PDB entry 3K38 | X-ray diffraction, 2.19 A resolution | chains A and B of the 4 polymer chains in the assembly

# Chain A (and B)
Molecule: Neuraminidase
From: Influenza B virus
Notes: EC 3.2.1.18; chain B of this document is another copy of the same molecule, construct and numbering; everything in this record applies to it too
UniProtKB: Q3S340 (Q3S340_9INFB); residues 70-466 here = UniProt positions 70-466
Amino-acid sequence (397 residues; numbered 70 to 466; the number before each row is that of its first residue):
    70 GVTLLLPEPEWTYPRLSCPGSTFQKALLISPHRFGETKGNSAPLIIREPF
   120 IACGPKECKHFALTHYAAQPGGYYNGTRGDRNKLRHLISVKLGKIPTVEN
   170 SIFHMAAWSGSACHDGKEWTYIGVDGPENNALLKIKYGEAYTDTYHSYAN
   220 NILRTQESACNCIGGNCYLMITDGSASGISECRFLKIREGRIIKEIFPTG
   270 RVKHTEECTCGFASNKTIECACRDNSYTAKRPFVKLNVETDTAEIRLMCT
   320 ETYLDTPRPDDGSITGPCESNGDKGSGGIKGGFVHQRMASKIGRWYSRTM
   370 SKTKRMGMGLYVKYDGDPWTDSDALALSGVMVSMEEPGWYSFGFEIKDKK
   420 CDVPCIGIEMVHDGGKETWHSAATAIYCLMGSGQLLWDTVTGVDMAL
Not modelled in the structure: 70-77
Sequence notes: engineered mutation Glu197 (Asp in Q3S340)
Cystine bridges: Cys87-Cys420, Cys122-Cys127, Cys182-Cys229, Cys231-Cys236, Cys277-Cys291, Cys279-Cys289, Cys318-Cys337, Cys424-Cys447
Covalent attachments: N-acetylglucosamine (NAG) linked to Asn284
Metal / ion sites: yttrium (III) ion site 1: Asp149 (together with sulfate ion); yttrium (III) ion site 2: Glu168 (shared with Glu168(B) of chain B; 1 residue of chain C; 1 residue of chain D); Ca2+: Asp293, Thr297, Asp324, Gly344, Gly346
Reported in the primary citation:
  - binding site for sulfate ion: Arg116, Arg292, Arg374
  - contacts within the chain: Arg150-Glu197

# How chain A and chain B interact
Residue-residue contacts - 90 pairs, chain A then chain B:
  Gly108(A) - Asn109(B)  hydrogen bond (backbone-side chain)
  Asn109(A) - Asn109(B)
  Ser110(A) - Asn109(B)  hydrogen bond (backbone-side chain)
  Ala111(A) - Ser110(B)
  Leu113(A) - Phe103(B)  hydrophobic
  His134(A) - Arg102(B)  hydrogen bond (backbone-side chain)
  Tyr135(A) - Leu97(B)  hydrogen bond (side chain-backbone)
  Tyr135(A) - Ile98(B)
  Tyr135(A) - Ser99(B)  hydrogen bond (side chain-backbone)
  Tyr135(A) - Arg102(B)  hydrogen bond (backbone-side chain)
  Tyr135(A) - Phe103(B)
  Tyr135(A) - Ile164(B)
  Ala136(A) - Arg102(B)
  Ala136(A) - Phe103(B)
  Ala137(A) - Phe103(B)  hydrophobic
  Pro139(A) - Lys107(B)
  Pro139(A) - Gly108(B)
  Pro139(A) - Asn109(B)
  Gly140(A) - Glu105(B)
  Gly141(A) - Glu105(B)  hydrogen bond (backbone-side chain)
  Gly141(A) - Leu466(B)
  Tyr142(A) - Arg102(B)
  Tyr142(A) - Glu105(B)
  Tyr142(A) - Gly461(B)
  Tyr142(A) - Val462(B)
  Tyr142(A) - Asp463(B)  hydrogen bond (side chain-backbone)
  Tyr142(A) - Leu466(B)
  Asn151(A) - Trp456(B)
  Lys152(A) - Lys94(B)  hydrogen bond (backbone-side chain)
  Lys152(A) - Trp456(B)
  Lys152(A) - Asp457(B)  salt bridge
  Lys152(A) - Val459(B)
  Leu153(A) - Leu97(B)  hydrophobic
  Leu153(A) - Arg102(B)
  Leu153(A) - Val459(B)
  Leu153(A) - Thr460(B)
  Leu153(A) - Gly461(B)
  His155(A) - Leu96(B)
  His155(A) - Leu97(B)  hydrogen bond (side chain-backbone)
  Val167(A) - Phe103(B)  hydrophobic
  Val167(A) - Ser110(B)
  Val167(A) - Ile164(B)
  Glu168(A) - Lys163(B)  hydrogen bond (backbone-side chain)
  Glu168(A) - Thr166(B)  hydrogen bond
  Glu168(A) - Glu168(B)
  Glu168(A) - Asn169(B)  hydrogen bond (backbone-side chain)
  Asn169(A) - Lys163(B)  hydrogen bond (backbone-side chain)
  Ser170(A) - Lys163(B)  hydrogen bond (backbone-side chain)
  Ile171(A) - Lys160(B)
  Ile171(A) - Gly162(B)
  Ile171(A) - Lys163(B)
  Phe172(A) - Leu96(B)
  Phe172(A) - Gly162(B)  hydrogen bond (backbone-backbone)
  Phe172(A) - Ile164(B)  hydrophobic
  Met174(A) - Ala95(B)
  Met174(A) - Leu96(B)
  Ala175(A) - Ala95(B)  hydrogen bond (backbone-backbone)
  Trp177(A) - Trp456(B)
  Asp194(A) - Lys94(B)
  Asp194(A) - Trp456(B)
  Gly195(A) - Trp456(B)
  Pro196(A) - Trp456(B)
  Asn199(A) - Leu455(B)
  Leu201(A) - Gln93(B)
  Leu201(A) - Leu455(B)  hydrophobic
  Lys203(A) - Lys94(B)
  Lys203(A) - Met449(B)
  Ile204(A) - Met449(B)
  Tyr206(A) - Lys418(B)
  Glu208(A) - Lys125(B)
  Glu208(A) - Lys160(B)  salt bridge
  Glu208(A) - Ile415(B)
  Ala209(A) - Ile415(B)  hydrophobic
  Ala209(A) - Asp417(B)
  Tyr210(A) - Ala95(B)
  Tyr210(A) - Leu96(B)
  Tyr210(A) - Ile415(B)  hydrophobic
  Tyr210(A) - Val422(B)
  Tyr210(A) - Cys447(B)  hydrophobic
  Tyr210(A) - Met449(B)  hydrophobic
  Thr211(A) - Asp417(B)
  Asp212(A) - Met449(B)
  Asp212(A) - Gly450(B)
  Thr213(A) - Met449(B)
  Thr213(A) - Gly450(B)
  His215(A) - Ser451(B)  hydrogen bond (side chain-backbone)
  Glu258(A) - Lys418(B)
  Arg260(A) - Cys87(B)
  Arg260(A) - Asp417(B)  salt bridge
  Arg260(A) - Cys420(B)
Interface residues without a listed pair, chain A (45 interface residues in all): Glu105, His173
Interface residues without a listed pair, chain B (46 interface residues in all): Pro88, His101, Leu161, Leu448, Gly452

# Summary
The interface between chain A and chain B involves 45 residues on one side and 46 on the other, with 18
hydrogen bonds and 3 salt bridges. Polar pairs include Lys152(A)-Asp457(B), Glu208(A)-Lys160(B) and
Arg260(A)-Asp417(B). The paper reports a binding site for sulfate ion at Arg116(A), Arg292(A) and Arg374(A);
contacts within the chain involving Arg150(A) and Glu197(A).
Both chains are Neuraminidase (Influenza B virus). Entry 3K38 (Crystal Structure of B/Perth Neuraminidase
D197E mutant) was determined by X-ray diffraction (same publication as 3K36, 3K37, 3K39 and 3K3A).
